Entry 9BTI (electron microscopy, 4.14 A resolution (low resolution: residue-level contacts below are approximate; hydrogen-bond / salt-bridge calls are withheld)); this record covers chains G and D of the 8 polymer chains in the assembly.

== Chain G ==
Molecule: Envelope glycoprotein gp120
Organism: Human immunodeficiency virus 1
UniProt: A0A8A0W558 (A0A8A0W558_9HIV1); the construct lacks a stretch of the UniProt sequence and is renumbered around it, so the offset changes along the chain: 31-138 = UniProt 29-136; 144-309 = UniProt 137-302; 312-321 = UniProt 303-312; 322-354 = UniProt 314-346; 3 more segments
Chain sequence (479 residues; row label = number of the first residue in the row; note: 25 numbers in that range are skipped by the numbering (no residue carries them; nothing is unmodelled there); a row labelled like 395A-395R holds insertion residues (395A, then the next letters in order)):
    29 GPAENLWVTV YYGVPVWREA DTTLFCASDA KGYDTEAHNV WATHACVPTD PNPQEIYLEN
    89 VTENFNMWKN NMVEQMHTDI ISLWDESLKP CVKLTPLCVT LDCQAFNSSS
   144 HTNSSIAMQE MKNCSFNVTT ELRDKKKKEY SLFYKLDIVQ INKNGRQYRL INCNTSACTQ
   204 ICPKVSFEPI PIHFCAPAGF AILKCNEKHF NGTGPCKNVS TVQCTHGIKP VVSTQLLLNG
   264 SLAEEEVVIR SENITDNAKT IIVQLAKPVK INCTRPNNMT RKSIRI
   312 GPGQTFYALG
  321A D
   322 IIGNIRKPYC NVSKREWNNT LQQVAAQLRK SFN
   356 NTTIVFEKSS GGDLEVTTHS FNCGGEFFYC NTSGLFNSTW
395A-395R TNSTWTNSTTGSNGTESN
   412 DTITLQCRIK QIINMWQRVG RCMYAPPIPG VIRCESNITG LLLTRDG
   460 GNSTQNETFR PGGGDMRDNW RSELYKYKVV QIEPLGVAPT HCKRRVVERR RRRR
Disordered / not traced: 29-30, 59-62, 144-149, 356-357, 395A-395R, 460-464, 505-513
Construct notes: expression tag (29-30, 512-513); conflict Asn-33 (Lys31 in A0A8A0W558), Asn-80 (Arg78 in A0A8A0W558), Ile-84 (Met82 in A0A8A0W558), 26 further conflict positions vs the reference (A0A8A0W558) not listed
Disulfides: Cys-54/Cys-74, Cys-119/Cys-205, Cys-126/Cys-196, Cys-131/Cys-157, Cys-201/Cys-433, Cys-218/Cys-247, Cys-228/Cys-239, Cys-378/Cys-445, Cys-385/Cys-418
Covalently attached groups: N-acetylglucosamine (NAG) linked to Asn-88, Asn-135, Asn-156, Asn-160, Asn-197, Asn-234, Asn-241, Asn-262, Asn-295, Asn-301, Asn-332, Asn-339, Asn-386, Asn-392, Asn-448

== Chain D ==
Molecule: Fab 40591-a.01 heavy chain
Organism: Macaca mulatta
Notes: antibody fragment or engineered binder
Chain sequence (245 residues; each row starts with the number of its first residue; a row labelled like 82A-82C holds insertion residues (82A, then the next letters in order)):
     1 EVQLVESGGG LVQPGGSLRL SCTFSGRSYH NYGMAWVRQA PGKGLEWVSS IS
   52A S
    53 GSSYTDYIGS VRGRFTISRE NAMNSLSLHM
82A-82C NSL
    83 RAEDTGVYFC ASQGPDPW
100A-100P YEDDFGYHYEVLSNRF
   101 DVWGPGVLVT VSSASTKGPS VFPLAPSSKS TSGGTAALGC LVKDYFPEPV TVSWNSGALT
   161 SGVHTFPAVL QSSGLYSLSS VVTVPSSSLG TQTYICNVNH KPSNTKVDKK VEPKSCDKGL
   221 EVLFQ
Disordered / not traced: 113-225
Disulfides: Cys-22/Cys-92

== How chain G and chain D interact ==
Contacting residue pairs - 18 pairs, chain G then chain D:
  Thr-162(G) / Phe-100E(D)
  Arg-166(G) / Asp-100D(D)
  Lys-169(G) / Glu-100B(D)
  Lys-169(G) / Phe-100E(D)
  Lys-169(G) / Gly-100F(D)
  Ile-184(G) / His-30(D)
  Ile-184(G) / Asn-73(D)
  Ile-184(G) / Ala-74(D)
  Asn-185(G) / Ser-28(D)
  Asn-185(G) / Tyr-29(D)
  Asn-185(G) / His-30(D)
  Asn-185(G) / Asn-73(D)
  Asn-185(G) / Asn-76(D)
  Lys-186(G) / Ala-74(D)
  Lys-186(G) / Met-75(D)
  Lys-186(G) / Asn-76(D)
  Asn-187(G) / Arg-27(D)
  Asn-187(G) / Asn-76(D)
Interface residues without a listed pair, chain G (12 interface residues in all): Val-127, Thr-128, Asn-160, Val-161, Gln-183
Interface residues without a listed pair, chain D (13 interface residues in all): Gly-26
From the paper, about this interface:
  - pairs named by the authors: Phe-100E(D)/Val-127(G), Asp-100D(D)/Arg-166(G) (salt bridge)
  - epitope / paratope residues, chain G: Val-127(G), Arg-166(G)
  - epitope / paratope residues, chain D: Asp-100D(D), Phe-100E(D)

== In short ==
The interface between chain G and chain D involves 12 residues on one side and 13 on the other. The paper
describes a contact between Phe-100E(D) and Val-127(G); a salt bridge between Asp-100D(D) and Arg-166(G). The
paper reports epitope/paratope residues Val-127(G), Arg-166(G) and Asp-100D(D) among others.
Here chain G is Envelope glycoprotein gp120 (Human immunodeficiency virus 1) and chain D is Fab 40591-a.01
heavy chain (Macaca mulatta). Entry 9BTI (Rhesus Fab 40591-a.01 in complex with T250.4 RnS SOSIP Env) was
determined by electron microscopy (same publication as 9BNK, 9BNM, 9BNP, 9BTH, 9BTJ, 9BTL and 9BTV).
